PDB entry 4NDQ | X-ray diffraction, 1.75 A resolution | chains B and A

== Chain B ==
Protein: Molybdenum storage protein subunit beta
From: Azotobacter vinelandii
Reference sequence: P84253 (MOSB_AZOVD); numbering as in UniProt (aligned over 1-270)
Amino-acid sequence (270 residues; each row starts with the number of its first residue):
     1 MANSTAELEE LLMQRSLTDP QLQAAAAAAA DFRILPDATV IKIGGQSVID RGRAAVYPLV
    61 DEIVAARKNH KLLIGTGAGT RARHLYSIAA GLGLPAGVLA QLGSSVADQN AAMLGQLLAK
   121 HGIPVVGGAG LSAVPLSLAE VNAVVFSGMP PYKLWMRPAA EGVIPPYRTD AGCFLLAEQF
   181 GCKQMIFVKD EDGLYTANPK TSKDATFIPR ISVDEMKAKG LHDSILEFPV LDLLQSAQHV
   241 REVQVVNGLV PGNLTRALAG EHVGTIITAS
Unresolved in the structure: 1-2
Residues lining bound ligands:
  - 8M0 (bis(mu4-oxo)-tetrakis(mu3-oxo)-hexakis(mu2-oxo)-hexadecaoxo-octamolybdenum (VI)): V126, G127, G128, G130, L131, V134, F146, S147, M149, P150, P151, L176, F180
  - ATP (adenosine-5'-triphosphate): K42, G44, G45, Q46, S47, G77, A78, G79, T169, D170, K189, D190, E191, G193, L194, Y195, A197, N198, P199, K200, L221, S224, I225
  - molybdenum atom (MO): P124, V126, A133, L136, S137

== Chain A ==
Protein: Molybdenum storage protein subunit alpha
From: Azotobacter vinelandii
Reference sequence: P84308 (MOSA_AZOVD); residue numbers follow UniProt; this construct covers 1-276
Amino-acid sequence (276 residues; row label = number of the first residue in the row):
     1 MTDTTNSIKH VISPLARQTL QDRDLTRPVA GKRPIRLLPW LQVVKIGGRV MDRGADAILP
    61 LVEELRKLLP EHRLLILTGA GVRARHVFSV GLDLGLPVGS LAPLAASEAG QNGHILAAML
   121 ASEGVSYVEH PTVADQLAIH LSATRAVVGS AFPPYHHHEF PGSRIPPHRA DTGAFLLADA
   181 FGAAGLTIVE NVDGIYTADP NGPDRGQARF LPETSATDLA KSEGPLPVDR ALLDVMATAR
   241 HIERVQVVNG LVPGRLTAAL RGEHVGTLIR TGVRPA
Unresolved in the structure: 1-31
Metal / ion sites: Mg2+: D171, P227 (together with ATP)
Residues lining bound ligands:
  - 8M0 (bis(mu4-oxo)-tetrakis(mu3-oxo)-hexakis(mu2-oxo)-hexadecaoxo-octamolybdenum (VI)), molecule 1: P103, A106, S107, G110, Q111, H114, Y127, E129, H130, P131, S150, F152, P153, P154, H156
  - 8M0, molecule 2: P154, Y155, H156, H157, H158
  - ATP (adenosine-5'-triphosphate): K45, I46, G47, G48, R49, V50, G79, A80, G81, R85, A170, E190, N191, V192, G194, I195, Y196, A198, D199, P200, N201, P225, L226, P227
  - M10 ((mu3-oxo)-tris(mu2-oxo)-nonakisoxo-trimolybdenum (VI)): V128, T132, Q136, I139, H140

== Interface between chain B and chain A ==
Contacting residue pairs (89; chain B residue first):
  T5(B) - D93(A)  hydrogen bond
  E9(B) - S89(A)
  L12(B) - R85(A)  hydrogen bond (backbone-side chain)
  L12(B) - S89(A)
  M13(B) - R49(A)  hydrogen bond (backbone-side chain)
  M13(B) - R85(A)
  M13(B) - H86(A)
  R15(B) - R49(A)
  R15(B) - R85(A)  hydrogen bond (backbone-side chain)
  S16(B) - R85(A)
  S16(B) - L226(A)  hydrogen bond (side chain-backbone)
  L17(B) - R85(A)
  L17(B) - F88(A)  hydrophobic
  L17(B) - R169(A)
  T18(B) - R169(A)
  T18(B) - P225(A)
  T18(B) - L226(A)  hydrogen bond (side chain-backbone)
  T18(B) - V228(A)
  P20(B) - E223(A)
  L22(B) - R85(A)
  Q23(B) - S163(A)  hydrogen bond
  Q23(B) - I165(A)
  A26(B) - L92(A)  hydrophobic
  A26(B) - R164(A)
  A26(B) - I165(A)  hydrophobic
  A29(B) - L92(A)
  A29(B) - R164(A)  hydrogen bond (backbone-side chain)
  A30(B) - G95(A)
  A30(B) - R164(A)  hydrogen bond (backbone-side chain)
  D31(B) - G95(A)
  F32(B) - L94(A)
  F32(B) - G95(A)  hydrogen bond (backbone-backbone)
  I34(B) - P97(A)  hydrophobic
  I34(B) - S100(A)
  L92(B) - I35(A)
  G93(B) - P34(A)
  G93(B) - I35(A)  hydrogen bond (backbone-backbone)
  L94(B) - L37(A)  hydrophobic
  P95(B) - P34(A)  hydrophobic
  P95(B) - A180(A)
  V98(B) - L37(A)  hydrophobic
  Q101(B) - D135(A)  hydrogen bond
  L131(B) - H157(A)
  P151(B) - P154(A)
  P151(B) - Y155(A)
  P151(B) - H158(A)
  Y152(B) - Y155(A)  hydrophobic
  Y152(B) - H158(A)  hydrogen bond (side chain-backbone)
  Y152(B) - F160(A)
  L154(B) - A134(A)
  L154(B) - L177(A)  hydrophobic
  L154(B) - A180(A)
  L154(B) - F181(A)  hydrophobic
  W155(B) - H130(A)
  W155(B) - A134(A)  hydrophobic
  W155(B) - P153(A)
  W155(B) - P154(A)
  W155(B) - Y155(A)  hydrogen bond (backbone-side chain)
  W155(B) - G173(A)
  W155(B) - L176(A)
  W155(B) - L177(A)
  R157(B) - Y155(A)
  R157(B) - L176(A)
  R157(B) - D234(A)  hydrogen bond (side chain-backbone)
  R157(B) - T238(A)  hydrogen bond
  P158(B) - T238(A)
  P158(B) - R240(A)
  A159(B) - R240(A)  hydrogen bond (backbone-side chain)
  A160(B) - R240(A)
  G162(B) - R240(A)  hydrogen bond (backbone-side chain)
  Y167(B) - F160(A)
  G172(B) - H158(A)  hydrogen bond (backbone-side chain)
  L175(B) - H158(A)
  L175(B) - P161(A)
  E178(B) - P161(A)
  Q179(B) - P97(A)
  Q179(B) - V98(A)
  Q179(B) - G99(A)  hydrogen bond (side chain-backbone)
  Q179(B) - S100(A)  hydrogen bond
  Q179(B) - H157(A)  hydrogen bond
  Q179(B) - E159(A)  hydrogen bond (side chain-backbone)
  Q179(B) - P161(A)
  L233(B) - F160(A)  hydrophobic
  L233(B) - P161(A)
  S236(B) - P161(A)
  S236(B) - G162(A)  hydrogen bond (backbone-backbone)
  A237(B) - P161(A)  hydrophobic
  Q238(B) - G162(A)  hydrogen bond (side chain-backbone)
  Q238(B) - R164(A)
Interface residues without a listed pair, chain B (51 interface residues in all): L8, D19, A27, P150, M156, E161, V163, L176, H239
Interface residues without a listed pair, chain A (51 interface residues in all): V82, L96, V133, G224, D229, R230, V235

== In short ==
The chain B/chain A interface involves 51 residues from each chain; the contacts include 25 hydrogen bonds.
Polar pairs include T5(B)-D93(A), L12(B)-R85(A) and M13(B)-R49(A). One ATP molecule and one compound 8M0
molecule are bound between chain B and chain A.
Here chain B is Molybdenum storage protein subunit beta and chain A is Molybdenum storage protein subunit
alpha, both from Azotobacter vinelandii. Entry 4NDQ (Crystal structure Molybdenum Storage Protein with fully
Mo-loaded cavity) was determined by X-ray diffraction together with 4NDO, 4NDP and 4NDR from the same study.
